Entry 4ZVP (X-ray diffraction, 2.50 A resolution); this record covers chains B and E of the 6 polymer chains in the assembly.

Chain B:
Protein: Caspase-7
From: Homo sapiens
Notes: EC 3.4.22.60
UniProt: P55210 (CASP7_HUMAN), isoform P55210-3; residues 199-303 here correspond to UniProt positions 232-336 (UniProt number = residue number + 33)
Amino-acid sequence (113 residues; each row starts with the number of its first residue):
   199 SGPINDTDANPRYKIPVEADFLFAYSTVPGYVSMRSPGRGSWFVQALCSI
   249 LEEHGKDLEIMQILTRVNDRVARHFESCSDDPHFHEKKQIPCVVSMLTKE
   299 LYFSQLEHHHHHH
Disordered / not traced: 199-210, 304-311
Sequence notes: engineered mutation V230 (Tyr263 in P55210), M232 (Trp265 in P55210), C276 (Gln309 in P55210); expression tag (304-311)

Chain E:
Protein: Peptide ACE-ASP-GLU-VAL-ASA
Amino-acid sequence (5 residues; numbered 701 to 705; the number before each row is that of its first residue):
   701 XDEVX
Modified / non-standard residues: ACE (acetyl group) at position 701; ASA (aspartic aldehyde) at position 705

Chain B / chain E interface:
Residue-residue contacts (17; chain B residue first):
  S231(B) with E703(E); V704(E); ASA_705(E), hydrogen bond (backbone-backbone)
  M232(B) with D702(E); E703(E); V704(E), hydrophobic
  R233(B) with D702(E), hydrogen bond (backbone-backbone); E703(E), salt bridge; V704(E), hydrogen bond (side chain-backbone); ASA_705(E)
  S234(B) with D702(E)
  P235(B) with E703(E)
  W240(B) with D702(E)
  S275(B) with D702(E)
  C276(B) with ACE_701(E); D702(E), hydrogen bond (backbone-side chain)
  F282(B) with V704(E), hydrophobic
Other interface residues (no listed pair), chain B (11 interface residues in all): V230, E274

Summary:
The interface between chain B and chain E involves 11 residues on one side and 5 on the other; the contacts
include 4 hydrogen bonds and 1 salt bridge. Polar contacts include R233(B)-E703(E), R233(B)-V704(E) and
C276(B)-D702(E).
Here chain B is Caspase-7 (Homo sapiens) and chain E is Peptide ACE-ASP-GLU-VAL-ASA. Entry 4ZVP (Caspase-7
Variant 2 (V2) with reprogrammed substrate specificity due to Y230V/W232M/Q276C substitutions bound to DEVD
inhibitor) was determined by X-ray diffraction together with 4ZVO, 4ZVQ, 4ZVR, 4ZVS, 4ZVT and 4ZVU from the
same study.
